PDB entry 7VUF | X-ray diffraction, 3.11 A resolution | chain B

Chain B:
Protein: Endonuclease MutS2
Source organism: Thermus thermophilus (strain ATCC 27634 / DSM 579 / HB8)
Notes: EC 3.1.-.-
UniProtKB: Q5SHT5 (MUTS2_THET8); numbering as in UniProt (aligned over 1-488)
Chain sequence (488 residues; row label = number of the first residue in the row):
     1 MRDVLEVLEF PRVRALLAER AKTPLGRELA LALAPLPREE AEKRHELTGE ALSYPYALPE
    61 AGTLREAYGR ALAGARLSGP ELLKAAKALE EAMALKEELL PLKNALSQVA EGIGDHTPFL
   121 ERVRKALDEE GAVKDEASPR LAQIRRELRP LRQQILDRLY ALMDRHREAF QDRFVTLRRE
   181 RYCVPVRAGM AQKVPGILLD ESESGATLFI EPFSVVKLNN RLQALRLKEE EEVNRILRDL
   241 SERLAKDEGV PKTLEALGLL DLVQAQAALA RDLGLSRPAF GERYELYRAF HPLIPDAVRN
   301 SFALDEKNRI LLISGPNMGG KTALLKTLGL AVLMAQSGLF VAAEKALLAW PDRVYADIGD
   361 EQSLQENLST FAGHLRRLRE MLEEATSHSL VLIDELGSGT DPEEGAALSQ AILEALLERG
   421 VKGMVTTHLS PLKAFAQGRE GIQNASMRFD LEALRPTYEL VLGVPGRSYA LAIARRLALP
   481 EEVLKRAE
Not modelled in the structure: 1, 167-171, 205-206, 360-365, 466-467, 488
UniProt features mapped onto this chain:
  - binding site (ATP): G315 to T322

Summary:
Curated annotation (UniProt) lists 8 ATP-binding residues.
Chain B is Endonuclease MutS2 (Thermus thermophilus (strain ATCC 27634 / DSM 579 / HB8)); the structure,
Crystal Structure of the core region of Thermus thermophilus MutS2, was determined by X-ray diffraction
together with 7VUK from the same study.
